PDB entry 7Q4U | electron microscopy, 4.39 A resolution (low resolution: residue-level contacts below are approximate; hydrogen-bond / salt-bridge calls are withheld) | chains D and QA of the 48 polymer chains in the assembly

Chain D:
Protein: DNA-directed RNA polymerase subunit beta'
Source organism: Mycobacterium tuberculosis (strain ATCC 25618 / H37Rv)
Notes: EC 2.7.7.6
UniProtKB: P9WGY7 (RPOC_MYCTU); residues 4-1316 here = UniProt positions 4-1316
Chain sequence (1319 residues; numbered 4 to 1322; the number before each row is that of its first residue):
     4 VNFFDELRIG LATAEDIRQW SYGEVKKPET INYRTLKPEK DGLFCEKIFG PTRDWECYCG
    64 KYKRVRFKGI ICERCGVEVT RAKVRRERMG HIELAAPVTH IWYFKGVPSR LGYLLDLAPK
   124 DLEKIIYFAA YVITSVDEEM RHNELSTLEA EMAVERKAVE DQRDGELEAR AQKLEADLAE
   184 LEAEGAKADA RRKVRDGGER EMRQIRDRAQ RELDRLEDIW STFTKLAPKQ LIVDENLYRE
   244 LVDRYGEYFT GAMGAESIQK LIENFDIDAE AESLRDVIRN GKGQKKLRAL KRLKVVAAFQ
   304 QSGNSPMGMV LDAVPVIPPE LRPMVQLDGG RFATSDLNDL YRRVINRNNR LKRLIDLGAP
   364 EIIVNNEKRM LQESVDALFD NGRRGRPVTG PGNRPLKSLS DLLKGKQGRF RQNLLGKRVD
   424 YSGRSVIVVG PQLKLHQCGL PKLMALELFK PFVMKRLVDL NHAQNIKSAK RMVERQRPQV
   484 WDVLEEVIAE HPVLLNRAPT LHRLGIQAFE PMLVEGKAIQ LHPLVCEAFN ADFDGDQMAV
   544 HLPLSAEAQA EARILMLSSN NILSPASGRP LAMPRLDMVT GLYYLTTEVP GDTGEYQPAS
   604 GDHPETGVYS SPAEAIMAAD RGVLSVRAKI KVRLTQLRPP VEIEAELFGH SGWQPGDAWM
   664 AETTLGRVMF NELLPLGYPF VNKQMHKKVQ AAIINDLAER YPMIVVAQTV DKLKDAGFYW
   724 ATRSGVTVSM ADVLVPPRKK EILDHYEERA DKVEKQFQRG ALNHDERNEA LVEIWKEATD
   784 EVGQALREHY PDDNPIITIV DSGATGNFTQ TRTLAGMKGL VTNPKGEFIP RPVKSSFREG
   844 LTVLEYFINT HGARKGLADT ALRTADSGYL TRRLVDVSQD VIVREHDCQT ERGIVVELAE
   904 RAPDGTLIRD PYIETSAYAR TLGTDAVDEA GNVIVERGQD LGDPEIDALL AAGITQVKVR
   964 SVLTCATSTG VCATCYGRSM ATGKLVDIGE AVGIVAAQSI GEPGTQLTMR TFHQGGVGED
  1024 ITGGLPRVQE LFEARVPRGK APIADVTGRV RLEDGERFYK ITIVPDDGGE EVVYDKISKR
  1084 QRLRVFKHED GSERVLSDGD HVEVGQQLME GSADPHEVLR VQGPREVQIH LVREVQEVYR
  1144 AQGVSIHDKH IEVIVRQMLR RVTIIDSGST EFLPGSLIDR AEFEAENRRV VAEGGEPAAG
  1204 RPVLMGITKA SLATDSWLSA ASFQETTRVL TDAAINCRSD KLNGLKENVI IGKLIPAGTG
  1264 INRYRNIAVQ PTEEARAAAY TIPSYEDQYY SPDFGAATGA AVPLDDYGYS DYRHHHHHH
Not modelled in the structure: 1013-1023, 1284-1322
Differences from the reference sequence: expression tag (1317-1322)
Curated features (UniProtKB/Swiss-Prot):
  - binding site (Zn(2+)): Cys60, Cys62, Cys75, Cys78, Cys891, Cys968, Cys975, Cys978
  - binding site (Mg(2+)): Asp535, Asp537, Asp539
Metal / ion sites: Zn2+ site 1: Cys60, Cys62, Cys75, Cys78; Mg2+: Asp535, Asp537, Asp539; Zn2+ site 2: Cys891, Cys968, Cys975, Cys978

Chain QA:
Protein: RNA polymerase sigma factor SigB
Source organism: Mycobacterium tuberculosis (strain ATCC 25618 / H37Rv)
UniProtKB: P9WGI5 (SIGB_MYCTU); residue numbers follow UniProt; this construct covers 1-323
Chain sequence (343 residues; numbered -19 to 323; the number before each row is that of its first residue; numbers below 1 keep their minus sign (Met-19 is residue -19)):
   -19 MGSSHHHHHH SSGLVPRGSH MADAPTRATT SRVDSDLDAQ SPAADLVRVY LNGIGKTALL
    41 NAAGEVELAK RIEAGLYAEH LLETRKRLGE NRKRDLAAVV RDGEAARRHL LEANLRLVVS
   101 LAKRYTGRGM PLLDLIQEGN LGLIRAMEKF DYTKGFKFST YATWWIRQAI TRGMADQSRT
   161 IRLPVHLVEQ VNKLARIKRE MHQHLGREAT DEELAAESGI PIDKINDLLE HSRDPVSLDM
   221 PVGSEEEAPL GDFIEDAEAM SAENAVIAEL LHTDIRSVLA TLDEREHQVI RLRFGLDDGQ
   281 PRTLDQIGKL FGLSRERVRQ IERDVMSKLR HGERADRLRS YAS
Not modelled in the structure: -19 to 16, 159-323
Differences from the reference sequence: initiating methionine (-19); expression tag (-18 to 0)
Curated features (UniProtKB/Swiss-Prot):
  - DNA-binding region: Leu284 to Arg303 (H-T-H motif)
  - region: Asp25 to Glu59 (Sigma-70 factor domain-1)
  - motif: Asp114 to Gln117 (Polymerase core binding)
Reported in the primary citation:
  - mutagenesis - Y57A: abolished catalytic activity on transcription initiation
  - mutagenesis - H60A: unchanged catalytic activity on transcription initiation
  - mutagenesis - Y57A: abolished catalytic activity on RbpA
  - mutagenesis - Y57A: abolished catalytic activity on sigAPext-10 promoter

Chain D / chain QA interface:
Contacting residue pairs (10; chain D residue first):
  Met143(D) - Arg67(QA)
  Glu147(D) - Arg67(QA)
  Thr150(D) - Thr64(QA)
  Glu154(D) - Tyr57(QA)
  Val157(D) - Tyr57(QA)
  Asp246(D) - Glu70(QA)
  Arg247(D) - Glu70(QA)
  Tyr248(D) - Arg65(QA)
  Glu250(D) - Leu68(QA)
  Tyr251(D) - Arg67(QA)
Other interface residues (no listed pair), chain D (14 interface residues in all): Leu151, Ala153, Val245, Gly249
Other interface residues (no listed pair), chain QA (8 interface residues in all): Leu61, Arg72

Overview:
Chain D and chain QA form an interface of 14 and 8 residues respectively. Curated annotation (UniProt) lists 8
Zn2+-binding residues and 3 Mg2+-binding residues on chain D. The paper reports that Y57A of chain QA
abolishes catalytic activity on transcription initiation; Y57A of chain QA abolishes catalytic activity on
RbpA.
Here chain D is DNA-directed RNA polymerase subunit beta' and chain QA is RNA polymerase sigma factor SigB,
both from Mycobacterium tuberculosis (strain ATCC 25618 / H37Rv). Entry 7Q4U (Cryo-EM structure of
Mycobacterium tuberculosis RNA polymerase holoenzyme octamer comprising sigma factor SigB) was determined by
electron microscopy together with 7Z8Q, 7ZF2, 7Q59 and 7PP4 from the same study.
